Entry 3K1K (X-ray diffraction, 2.15 A resolution); this record covers chains A and C.

Chain A:
Name: Green Fluorescent Protein
From: Aequorea Victoria
UniProt: P42212 (GFP_AEQVI); aligned to UniProt positions 1-238 over residues 1-238
Sequence (236 residues; numbered 1 to 238; 2 numbers in that range are skipped by the numbering (no residue carries them; nothing is unmodelled there); the number before each row is that of its first residue):
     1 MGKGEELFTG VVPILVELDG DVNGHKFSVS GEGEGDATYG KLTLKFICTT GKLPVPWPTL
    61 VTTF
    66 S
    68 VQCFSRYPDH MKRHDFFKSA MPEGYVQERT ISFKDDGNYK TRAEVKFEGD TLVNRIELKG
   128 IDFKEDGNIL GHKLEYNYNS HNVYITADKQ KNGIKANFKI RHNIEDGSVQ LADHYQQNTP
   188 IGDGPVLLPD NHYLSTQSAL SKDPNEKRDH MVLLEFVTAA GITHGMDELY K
Not modelled in the structure: 1-2, 230-238
Construct notes: engineered mutation Gly2 (Ser in P42212), Arg80 (Gln in P42212), Ser99 (Phe in P42212), Thr153 (Met in P42212), Ala163 (Val in P42212); chromophore (66, 66, 66)
Modified / non-standard residues: Mse1, Mse233 (selenomethionine); Ser66 ([(4Z)-2-(1-amino-2-hydroxyethyl)-4-(4-hydroxybenzylidene)-5-oxo-4,5-dihydro-1H-imidazol-1-yl]acetic acid; GYS); Mse78, Mse88, Mse218 (selenomethionine; parent Met)
Glycans and other covalent adducts: covalent link Phe64-Ser66; covalent link Ser66-Val68
What the authors report for this chain:
  - conformationally variable residues (loop rearrangement): Glu142 to His148
  - contacts within the chain: Ser66-His148, His148-Arg168

Chain C:
Name: Enhancer
From: Camelus dromedarius
Sequence (123 residues; each row starts with the number of its first residue; note: 2 numbers in that range are skipped by the numbering (no residue carries them; nothing is unmodelled there); a row labelled like 82A-82C holds insertion residues (82A, then the next letters in order); numbers below 1 keep their minus sign (Met-1 is residue -1)):
    -1 MAQVQLVESG GALVQPGGSL RLSCAASGFP VNRYSMRWYR QAPGKEREWV AGMS
   52A S
    53 AGDRSSYEDS VKGRFTISRD DARNTVYLQM
82A-82C NSL
    83 KPEDTAVYYC NVNVGF
   101 EYWGQGTQVT VSSHHHHHH
Not modelled in the structure: -1 to 0, 113-119
Cystine bridges: Cys22-Cys92

How chain A and chain C interact:
Residue-residue contacts (35; chain A residue first):
  Glu142(A) - Ser33(C)  hydrogen bond
  Glu142(A) - Arg35(C)  salt bridge
  Asn144(A) - Asn95(C)
  Tyr145(A) - Asn95(C)  hydrogen bond (backbone-side chain)
  Asn146(A) - Asn95(C)  hydrogen bond
  Asn146(A) - Glu101(C)
  Ser147(A) - Glu101(C)  hydrogen bond (backbone-side chain)
  Lys166(A) - Glu44(C)  salt bridge
  Arg168(A) - Tyr37(C)  hydrogen bond
  Arg168(A) - Glu101(C)  salt bridge
  Arg168(A) - Trp103(C)
  Asn170(A) - Arg35(C)  hydrogen bond
  Asn170(A) - Asn95(C)
  Ile171(A) - Arg35(C)  hydrogen bond (backbone-side chain)
  Glu172(A) - Ser52(C)
  Glu172(A) - Arg56(C)
  Asp173(A) - Arg56(C)
  Asp173(A) - Ser57(C)
  Asp173(A) - Ser58(C)  hydrogen bond (backbone-side chain)
  Gly174(A) - Arg35(C)  hydrogen bond (backbone-side chain)
  Gly174(A) - Trp47(C)  hydrogen bond (backbone-side chain)
  Gly174(A) - Gly50(C)
  Gly174(A) - Met51(C)
  Ser175(A) - Arg35(C)  hydrogen bond (backbone-side chain)
  Ser175(A) - Trp47(C)
  Ser175(A) - Ser58(C)
  Val176(A) - Arg35(C)
  Val176(A) - Tyr37(C)
  Val176(A) - Trp47(C)
  Gln204(A) - Phe98(C)
  Ser205(A) - Gly97(C)
  Ser205(A) - Phe98(C)
  Ala206(A) - Gly97(C)
  Ala206(A) - Phe98(C)
  Leu221(A) - Phe98(C)  hydrophobic
Also at the interface, not in a pair above, chain A (20 interface residues in all): Leu207, Phe223
Also at the interface, not in a pair above, chain C (17 interface residues in all): Ala49
Interface features reported in the paper:
  - residue pairs: Glu142(A)-Ser33(C), Glu142(A)-Arg35(C), Tyr145(A)-Asn95(C), Asn146(A)-Asn95(C), Ser147(A)-Glu101(C), Lys166(A)-Glu44(C), Arg168(A)-Tyr37(C), Arg168(A)-Glu101(C), Asp173(A)-Ser58(C), Gly174(A)-Arg35(C), Ser175(A)-Arg35(C), Ala206(A)-Phe98(C), Leu221(A)-Phe98(C), Phe223(A)-Phe98(C)

Overview:
20 residues of chain A and 17 residues of chain C are in contact, with 11 hydrogen bonds and 3 salt bridges.
Among the polar pairs are Glu142(A)-Arg35(C), Lys166(A)-Glu44(C) and Arg168(A)-Glu101(C). The paper describes
contacts between Glu142(A) and Ser33(C), Glu142(A) and Arg35(C) and Tyr145(A) and Asn95(C) among others. The
paper reports conformational variability at Glu142(A); contacts within the chain involving His148(A), Ser66(A)
and Arg168(A).
Here chain A is Green Fluorescent Protein (Aequorea Victoria) and chain C is Enhancer (Camelus dromedarius).
Entry 3K1K (Green fluorescent protein bound to enhancer nanobody) was determined by X-ray diffraction.
